PDB entry 8FYC | electron microscopy, 4.10 A resolution (low resolution: residue-level contacts below are approximate; hydrogen-bond / salt-bridge calls are withheld) | chains D and G of the 11 polymer chains in the assembly

# Chain D
Protein: Cas2-DEDDh
Chain sequence (93 residues; row label = number of the first residue in the row):
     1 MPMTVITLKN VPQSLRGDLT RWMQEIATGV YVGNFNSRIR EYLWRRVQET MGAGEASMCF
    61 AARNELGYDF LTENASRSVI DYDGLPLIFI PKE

# Chain G
Molecule: 57-nt DNA strand
Sequence (57 nucleotides; row label = number of the first residue in the row):
     1 AGATTGAGAC CAGGTCTCCG TTTCATGAGT CTTTCCCGCA CGAGCGGGGG TGATCCC

# How chain D and chain G interact
Contacting residue pairs (6; chain D residue first):
  Lys-9(D) / DG14(G)
  Asn-10(D) / DG14(G)
  Arg-16(D) / DG14(G)
  Thr-28(D) / DG14(G)
  Thr-28(D) / DT15(G)
  Asn-36(D) / DA40(G)
Other interface residues (no listed pair), chain D (6 interface residues in all): Arg-38
Other interface residues (no listed pair), chain G (5 interface residues in all): DG13, DC39

# Overview
Chain D and chain G form an interface of 6 and 5 residues respectively.
Here chain D is Cas2-DEDDh and chain G is a 57-nt DNA strand. Entry 8FYC (Cryo-EM structure of
Cas1:Cas2-DEDDh:half-site integration complex linear CRISPR repeat conformation) was determined by electron
microscopy together with 8FY9, 8FYA, 8FYB and 8FYD from the same study.
